PDB entry 8WKK | electron microscopy, 3.30 A resolution | chains ZB and ZG of the 96 polymer chains in the assembly

== Chain ZB ==
Molecule: Flagellar basal-body rod protein FlgG
From: Salmonella enterica subsp. enterica serovar Typhimurium str. LT2
UniProtKB: P0A1J3 (FLGG_SALTY); residues 1-260 here = UniProt positions 1-260
Chain sequence (260 residues; numbered 1 to 260; the number before each row is that of its first residue):
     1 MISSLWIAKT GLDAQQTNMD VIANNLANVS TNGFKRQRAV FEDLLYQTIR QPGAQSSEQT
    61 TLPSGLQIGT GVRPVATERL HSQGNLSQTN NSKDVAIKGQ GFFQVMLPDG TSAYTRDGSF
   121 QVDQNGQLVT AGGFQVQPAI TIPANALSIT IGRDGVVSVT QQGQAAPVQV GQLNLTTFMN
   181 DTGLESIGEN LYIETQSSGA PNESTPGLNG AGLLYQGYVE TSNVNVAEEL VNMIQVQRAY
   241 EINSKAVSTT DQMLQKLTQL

== Chain ZG ==
Molecule: Flagellar hook protein FlgE
From: Salmonella enterica subsp. enterica serovar Typhimurium str. LT2
UniProtKB: P0A1J1 (FLGE_SALTY); numbering as in UniProt (aligned over 1-403)
Chain sequence (403 residues; row label = number of the first residue in the row):
     1 MSFSQAVSGL NAAATNLDVI GNNIANSATY GFKSGTASFA DMFAGSKVGL GVKVAGITQD
    61 FTDGTTTNTG RGLDVAISQN GFFRLVDSNG SVFYSRNGQF KLDENRNLVN MQGMQLTGYP
   121 ATGTPPTIQQ GANPAPITIP NTLMAAKSTT TASMQINLNS TDPVPSKTPF SVSDADSYNK
   181 KGTVTVYDSQ GNAHDMNVYF VKTKDNEWAV YTHDSSDPAA TAPTTASTTL KFNENGILES
   241 GGTVNITTGT INGATAATFS LSFLNSMQQN TGANNIVATN QNGYKPGDLV SYQINNDGTV
   301 VGNYSNEQEQ VLGQIVLANF ANNEGLASQG DNVWAATQAS GVALLGTAGS GNFGKLTNGA
   361 LEASNVDLSK ELVNMIVAQR NYQSNAQTIK TQDQILNTLV NLR
Not modelled in the structure: 1, 403

== Chain ZB / chain ZG interface ==
Contacting residue pairs - 73 pairs, chain ZB then chain ZG:
  Met-19(ZB) / Thr-391(ZG)
  Met-19(ZB) / Ile-395(ZG)  hydrophobic
  Asp-20(ZB) / Ser-2(ZG)  hydrogen bond (side chain-backbone)
  Ala-23(ZB) / Ser-2(ZG)
  Ala-23(ZB) / Thr-388(ZG)
  Asn-24(ZB) / Phe-43(ZG)
  Asn-24(ZB) / Gly-49(ZG)
  Asn-24(ZB) / Gly-51(ZG)
  Leu-26(ZB) / Ser-384(ZG)
  Leu-26(ZB) / Asn-385(ZG)
  Leu-26(ZB) / Thr-388(ZG)
  Ala-27(ZB) / Gln-5(ZG)
  Ala-27(ZB) / Ser-8(ZG)
  Ala-27(ZB) / Gly-9(ZG)
  Ala-27(ZB) / Val-52(ZG)
  Ala-27(ZB) / Asn-385(ZG)
  Asn-28(ZB) / Asp-41(ZG)
  Asn-28(ZB) / Gly-51(ZG)
  Asn-28(ZB) / Val-52(ZG)
  Val-29(ZB) / Asn-381(ZG)
  Ser-30(ZB) / Phe-39(ZG)
  Ser-30(ZB) / Asn-381(ZG)  hydrogen bond
  Thr-31(ZB) / Phe-39(ZG)
  Thr-31(ZB) / Val-52(ZG)
  Phe-34(ZB) / Asp-41(ZG)
  Phe-34(ZB) / Phe-43(ZG)  hydrophobic
  Gln-37(ZB) / Phe-43(ZG)
  Val-75(ZB) / Lys-47(ZG)
  Ala-76(ZB) / Lys-47(ZG)
  Thr-77(ZB) / Lys-47(ZG)
  Arg-79(ZB) / Phe-43(ZG)
  Lys-93(ZB) / Glu-324(ZG)  salt bridge
  Gln-121(ZB) / Glu-324(ZG)
  Val-122(ZB) / Ala-321(ZG)
  Val-122(ZB) / Asn-322(ZG)  hydrogen bond (backbone-side chain)
  Asp-123(ZB) / Ala-321(ZG)
  Asp-123(ZB) / Asn-322(ZG)
  Gln-124(ZB) / Ala-321(ZG)
  Gln-124(ZB) / Gln-338(ZG)  hydrogen bond (side chain-backbone)
  Gln-124(ZB) / Ala-339(ZG)
  Gln-124(ZB) / Gly-341(ZG)
  Ala-144(ZB) / Asn-352(ZG)
  Asn-145(ZB) / Asn-352(ZG)
  Ala-146(ZB) / Asn-352(ZG)  hydrogen bond (backbone-side chain)
  Leu-147(ZB) / Asn-352(ZG)
  Gln-162(ZB) / Gly-351(ZG)
  Glu-185(ZB) / Gly-45(ZG)
  Glu-185(ZB) / Ser-46(ZG)
  Ser-186(ZB) / Phe-43(ZG)
  Ser-186(ZB) / Ala-44(ZG)
  Ile-187(ZB) / Phe-43(ZG)
  Gly-188(ZB) / Asp-41(ZG)
  Gly-188(ZB) / Phe-43(ZG)
  Glu-189(ZB) / Ala-40(ZG)
  Glu-189(ZB) / Asp-41(ZG)  hydrogen bond (backbone-backbone)
  Asn-190(ZB) / Ala-40(ZG)
  Asn-190(ZB) / Asp-41(ZG)  hydrogen bond (backbone-side chain)
  Val-226(ZB) / Ser-384(ZG)
  Leu-230(ZB) / Gln-387(ZG)
  Met-233(ZB) / Gln-387(ZG)
  Met-233(ZB) / Thr-388(ZG)  hydrogen bond
  Met-233(ZB) / Thr-391(ZG)
  Gln-237(ZB) / Thr-391(ZG)
  Gln-237(ZB) / Gln-394(ZG)
  Gln-237(ZB) / Ile-395(ZG)
  Tyr-240(ZB) / Ile-395(ZG)  hydrophobic
  Tyr-240(ZB) / Leu-399(ZG)
  Glu-241(ZB) / Thr-398(ZG)
  Ser-244(ZB) / Thr-398(ZG)
  Ser-244(ZB) / Leu-399(ZG)
  Ser-244(ZB) / Leu-402(ZG)
  Val-247(ZB) / Leu-402(ZG)  hydrophobic
  Ser-248(ZB) / Leu-402(ZG)
Other interface residues (no listed pair), chain ZB (47 interface residues in all): Leu-12, Gln-16, Asn-32, Asn-91, Ala-131, Leu-184
Other interface residues (no listed pair), chain ZG (41 interface residues in all): Asn-16, Met-42, Leu-50, Ala-55, Asp-60, Ser-340, Gln-392

== In short ==
Chain ZB and chain ZG form an interface of 47 and 41 residues respectively; the contacts include 8 hydrogen
bonds and 1 salt bridge. Among the polar pairs are Lys-93(ZB)/Glu-324(ZG), Asp-20(ZB)/Ser-2(ZG) and
Ser-30(ZB)/Asn-381(ZG).
Chain ZB is Flagellar basal-body rod protein FlgG and chain ZG is Flagellar hook protein FlgE, both from
Salmonella enterica subsp. enterica serovar Typhimurium str. LT2; the structure, Cryo-EM structure of the
whole rod with export apparatus and hook within the flagellar motor-hook complex ..., was determined by
electron microscopy together with 8WHT, 8WIW, 8WK3, 8WK4, 8WKI, 8WKQ and 11 further entries from the same
study.
